PDB entry 2ZCJ | X-ray diffraction, 2.75 A resolution | chains D and A of the 3 polymer chains in the assembly

# Chain D
Molecule: 13-nt DNA strand
Sequence (13 nucleotides; row label = number of the first residue in the row):
   421 TGATAGCGCTATC

# Chain A
Protein: Modification methylase HhaI
Organism: Haemophilus parahaemolyticus
Notes: EC 2.1.1.37
Reference sequence: P05102 (MTH1_HAEPH); numbering as in UniProt (aligned over 1-327)
Amino-acid sequence (327 residues; each row starts with the number of its first residue):
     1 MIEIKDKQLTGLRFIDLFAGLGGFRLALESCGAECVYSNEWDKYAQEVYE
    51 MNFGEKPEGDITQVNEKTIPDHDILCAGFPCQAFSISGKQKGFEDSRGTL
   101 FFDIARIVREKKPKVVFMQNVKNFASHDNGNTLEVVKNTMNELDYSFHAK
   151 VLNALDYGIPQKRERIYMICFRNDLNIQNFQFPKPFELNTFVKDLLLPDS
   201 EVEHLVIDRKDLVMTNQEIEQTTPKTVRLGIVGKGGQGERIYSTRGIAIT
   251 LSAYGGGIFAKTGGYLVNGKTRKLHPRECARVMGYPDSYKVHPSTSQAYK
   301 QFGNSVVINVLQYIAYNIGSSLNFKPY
Construct notes: engineered mutation Gln119 (Glu in P05102)
Residues lining bound ligands: S-adenosylhomocysteine (SAH): Phe18, Ala19, Gly20, Leu21, Gly22, Gly23, Phe24, Asn39, Glu40, Trp41, Asp42, Gly59, Asp60, Ile61, Thr62, Gly78, Phe79, Pro80, Leu100, Tyr285, Asn304, Ser305, Val306
Swiss-Prot annotation at these positions:
  - active site: Cys81
  - mutagenesis: Cys81 (C81G: Cells die, loss of methyltransferase activity, binds DNA about 3-fold more tightly ...), Gln237 (Q237X: Decrease in enzyme activity due to 98%-99% loss of DNA-binding activity. No change in substrate specificity)

# Chain D / chain A interface
Pairs across the interface (48; chain D residue first):
  DT424(D) - Arg228(A)  sugar contact
  DA425(D) - Lys162(A)  hydrogen bond to the phosphate
  DA425(D) - Thr226(A)  hydrogen bond to the phosphate
  DA425(D) - Arg228(A)  salt bridge to the phosphate
  DA425(D) - Arg240(A)  hydrogen bond to the base
  DA425(D) - Tyr242(A)  hydrogen bond to the phosphate
  DG426(D) - Ser85(A)  phosphate contact
  DG426(D) - Ile86(A)  hydrogen bond to the base
  DG426(D) - Ser87(A)  base contact
  DG426(D) - Lys162(A)  salt bridge to the phosphate
  DG426(D) - Gln237(A)  hydrogen bond to the base
  DG426(D) - Arg240(A)  hydrogen bond to the base
  DG426(D) - Ile249(A)  phosphate contact
  DG426(D) - Thr250(A)  hydrogen bond to the phosphate
  DC427(D) - Gly78(A)  base contact
  DC427(D) - Phe79(A)  hydrogen bond to the base
  DC427(D) - Cys81(A)  sugar contact
  DC427(D) - Ser85(A)  hydrogen bond to the phosphate
  DC427(D) - Ile86(A)  phosphate contact
  DC427(D) - Gln119(A)  hydrogen bond to the base
  DC427(D) - Asn120(A)  base contact
  DC427(D) - Val121(A)  phosphate contact
  DC427(D) - Arg163(A)  hydrogen bond to the base
  DC427(D) - Arg165(A)  salt bridge to the phosphate
  DC427(D) - Thr250(A)  phosphate contact
  DC427(D) - Ser252(A)  phosphate contact
  DC427(D) - Ala253(A)  hydrogen bond to the phosphate
  DC427(D) - Gly303(A)  sugar contact
  DC427(D) - Asn304(A)  base contact
  DC427(D) - Ser305(A)  base contact
  DG428(D) - Gln82(A)  phosphate contact
  DG428(D) - Ser85(A)  sugar contact
  DG428(D) - Ser87(A)  hydrogen bond to the sugar
  DG428(D) - Gly88(A)  sugar contact
  DG428(D) - Gln237(A)  hydrogen bond to the base
  DG428(D) - Ser252(A)  phosphate contact
  DG428(D) - Ala253(A)  hydrogen bond to the phosphate
  DG428(D) - Tyr254(A)  hydrogen bond to the phosphate
  DG428(D) - Gly255(A)  base contact
  DG428(D) - Gly256(A)  hydrogen bond to the base
  DC429(D) - Gln82(A)  phosphate contact
  DC429(D) - Lys89(A)  hydrogen bond to the phosphate
  DC429(D) - Arg97(A)  salt bridge to the phosphate
  DC429(D) - Tyr254(A)  hydrogen bond to the base
  DC429(D) - Gly255(A)  base contact
  DC429(D) - Gly256(A)  base contact
  DT430(D) - Lys89(A)  salt bridge to the phosphate
  DT430(D) - Tyr254(A)  base contact
Interface residues without a listed pair, chain A (32 interface residues in all): Leu251

# Summary
Chain D and chain A form an interface of 7 and 32 residues respectively, with 20 hydrogen bonds and 5 salt
bridges. Polar pairs include DA425(D)-Arg240(A), DG426(D)-Ile86(A) and DG426(D)-Gln237(A). Bound to chain A:
S-adenosylhomocysteine.
Chain D is a 13-nt DNA strand and chain A is Modification methylase HhaI (Haemophilus parahaemolyticus); the
structure, Ternary structure of the Glu119Gln M.HhaI, C5-Cytosine DNA methyltransferase, with unmodified DNA
and AdoHcy, was determined by X-ray diffraction (same publication as 2Z6U).
